3CTO - chains A and B of the 4 polymer chains in the assembly; structure by X-ray diffraction, 2.50 A resolution.

[Chain A]
Molecule: Uncharacterized protein Rv3357/MT3465
Source organism: Mycobacterium tuberculosis
UniProt: P65067 (Y3357_MYCTU); residues 1-91 here = UniProt positions 1-91
Chain sequence (91 residues; numbered 1 to 91; the number before each row is that of its first residue):
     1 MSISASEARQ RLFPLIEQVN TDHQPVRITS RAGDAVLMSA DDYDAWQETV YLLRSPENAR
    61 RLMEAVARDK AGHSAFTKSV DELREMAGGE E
Disordered / not traced: 69-91

[Chain B]
Molecule: Uncharacterized protein Rv3357/MT3465
Source organism: Mycobacterium tuberculosis
UniProt: P65067 (Y3357_MYCTU); residues 0-90 here correspond to UniProt positions 1-91 (UniProt number = residue number + 1)
Chain sequence (91 residues; numbered 0 to 90; the number before each row is that of its first residue; numbering starts at 0):
     0 MSISASEARQ RLFPLIEQVN TDHQPVRITS RAGDAVLMSA DDYDAWQETV YLLRSPENAR
    60 RLMEAVARDK AGHSAFTKSV DELREMAGGE E
Disordered / not traced: 0, 84-90

[Interface between chain A and chain B]
Contacting residue pairs (53):
  Ala5(A) with Leu11(B); Phe12(B); Ile15(B), hydrophobic
  Ser6(A) with Phe12(B)
  Ala8(A) with Leu11(B)
  Arg9(A) with Arg8(B); Gln9(B); Leu11(B); Phe12(B)
  Leu12(A) with Arg8(B)
  Phe13(A) with Ala4(B); Ser5(B); Arg8(B)
  Ile16(A) with Ala4(B), hydrophobic; Gly32(B); Ala34(B), hydrophobic
  Asn20(A) with Asp33(B), hydrogen bond (side chain-backbone)
  Pro25(A) with Tyr42(B)
  Arg27(A) with Asp43(B), salt bridge
  Ile28(A) with Ile15(B), hydrophobic
  Ser30(A) with Ile15(B)
  Ala32(A) with Glu16(B); Asn19(B)
  Gly33(A) with Ile15(B); Asn19(B)
  Asp34(A) with Asn19(B), hydrogen bond (backbone-side chain); Ser38(B); Ala39(B), hydrogen bond (backbone-backbone)
  Ala35(A) with Leu36(B), hydrophobic; Met37(B); Ala39(B)
  Val36(A) with Val35(B); Leu36(B); Met37(B), hydrogen bond (backbone-backbone); Ala39(B), hydrophobic; Tyr42(B), hydrophobic
  Leu37(A) with Ala34(B), hydrophobic; Val35(B)
  Met38(A) with Ala34(B); Val35(B), hydrogen bond (backbone-backbone); Tyr42(B), hydrophobic
  Ser39(A) with Asp33(B)
  Ala40(A) with Arg26(B); Asp33(B), hydrogen bond (backbone-backbone); Ala34(B); Val35(B), hydrophobic
  Tyr43(A) with Pro24(B); Arg26(B); Val35(B), hydrophobic; Trp45(B), hydrophobic
  Asp44(A) with Arg26(B), salt bridge
  Trp46(A) with Trp45(B); Val49(B), hydrophobic
Other interface residues (no listed pair), chain A (27 interface residues in all): Gln10, Gln47, Val50
Other interface residues (no listed pair), chain B (29 interface residues in all): Ala7, Val18, Ile27, Ser29, Ala31, Gln46

[In short]
The interface between chain A and chain B involves 27 residues on one side and 29 on the other; the contacts
include 6 hydrogen bonds and 2 salt bridges. Polar contacts include Arg27(A)-Asp43(B), Asp44(A)-Arg26(B) and
Asn20(A)-Asp33(B).
Chain A and chain B are both Uncharacterized protein Rv3357/MT3465 (Mycobacterium tuberculosis); the
structure, Crystal Structure of M. tuberculosis YefM antitoxin, was determined by X-ray diffraction together
with 3D55 from the same study.
